PDB entry 9N5B | X-ray diffraction, 3.10 A resolution | chains C and K of the 13 polymer chains in the assembly

# Chain C
Molecule: DNA-directed RNA polymerase II subunit RPB3
Source organism: Saccharomyces cerevisiae S288C
UniProtKB: P16370 (RPB3_YEAST); residues 1-318 here = UniProt positions 1-318
Sequence (318 residues; each row starts with the number of its first residue):
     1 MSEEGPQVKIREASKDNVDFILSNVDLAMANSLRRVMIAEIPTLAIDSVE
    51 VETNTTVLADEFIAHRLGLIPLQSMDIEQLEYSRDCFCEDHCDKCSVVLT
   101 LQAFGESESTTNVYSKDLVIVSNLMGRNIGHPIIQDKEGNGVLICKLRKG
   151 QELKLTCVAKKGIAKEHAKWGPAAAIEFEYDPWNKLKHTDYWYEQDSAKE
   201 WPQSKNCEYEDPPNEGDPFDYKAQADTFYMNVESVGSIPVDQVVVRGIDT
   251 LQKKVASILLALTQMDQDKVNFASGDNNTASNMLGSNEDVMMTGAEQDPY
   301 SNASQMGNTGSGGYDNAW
Not modelled in the structure: 1, 269-318
Bound ions: Zn2+: Cys-86, Cys-88, Cys-92, Cys-95
Swiss-Prot annotation at these positions:
  - binding site (Zn(2+)): Cys-86, Cys-88, Cys-92, Cys-95
  - modified residue: Ser-2 (N-acetylserine)

# Chain K
Molecule: DNA-directed RNA polymerase II subunit RPB11
Source organism: Saccharomyces cerevisiae S288C
UniProtKB: P38902 (RPB11_YEAST); residues 1-120 here = UniProt positions 1-120
Sequence (120 residues; row label = number of the first residue in the row):
     1 MNAPDRFELFLLGEGESKLKIDPDTKAPNAVVITFEKEDHTLGNLIRAEL
    51 LNDRKVLFAAYKVEHPFFARFKLRIQTTEGYDPKDALKNACNSIINKLGA
   101 LKTNFETEWNLQTLAADDAF
Not modelled in the structure: 115-120

# How chain C and chain K interact
Residue-residue contacts - 65 pairs, chain C then chain K:
  Ser-2(C) / Asn-104(K)  hydrogen bond
  Glu-3(C) / Asn-104(K)  hydrogen bond (backbone-side chain)
  Glu-4(C) / Ala-100(K)
  Pro-6(C) / Lys-97(K)
  Pro-6(C) / Leu-101(K)  hydrophobic
  Pro-6(C) / Asn-104(K)
  Gln-7(C) / Asn-104(K)
  Val-8(C) / Leu-101(K)  hydrophobic
  Val-8(C) / Phe-105(K)  hydrophobic
  Val-8(C) / Glu-108(K)
  Lys-9(C) / Glu-108(K)
  Ile-10(C) / Glu-108(K)  hydrogen bond (backbone-side chain)
  Ile-10(C) / Gln-112(K)
  Ala-13(C) / Trp-109(K)  hydrophobic
  Ala-13(C) / Leu-114(K)
  Ser-14(C) / Trp-109(K)
  Val-18(C) / Trp-109(K)  hydrophobic
  Leu-22(C) / Leu-101(K)  hydrophobic
  Ala-28(C) / Asn-44(K)
  Ala-28(C) / Ala-48(K)  hydrophobic
  Met-29(C) / Leu-45(K)  hydrophobic
  Met-29(C) / Lys-97(K)
  Ser-32(C) / Thr-41(K)  hydrogen bond (side chain-backbone)
  Ser-32(C) / Leu-45(K)
  Arg-35(C) / Asp-39(K)  salt bridge
  Arg-35(C) / His-40(K)
  Arg-35(C) / Thr-41(K)  hydrogen bond
  Val-36(C) / Thr-41(K)
  Arg-84(C) / Leu-11(K)
  Lys-165(C) / Arg-6(K)  hydrogen bond (backbone-side chain)
  Lys-165(C) / Leu-9(K)
  Lys-165(C) / Phe-10(K)
  Lys-165(C) / Asp-39(K)  salt bridge
  Glu-166(C) / Arg-6(K)  hydrogen bond (backbone-side chain)
  Glu-166(C) / Phe-10(K)
  His-167(C) / Arg-6(K)
  Val-240(C) / Trp-109(K)  hydrophobic
  Asp-241(C) / Phe-105(K)
  Asp-241(C) / Trp-109(K)  hydrogen bond
  Val-244(C) / Phe-105(K)  hydrophobic
  Val-245(C) / Lys-102(K)
  Ile-248(C) / Leu-98(K)
  Ile-248(C) / Leu-101(K)  hydrophobic
  Ile-248(C) / Lys-102(K)
  Leu-251(C) / Leu-45(K)  hydrophobic
  Leu-251(C) / Leu-98(K)  hydrophobic
  Gln-252(C) / Ile-95(K)  hydrogen bond (side chain-backbone)
  Gln-252(C) / Leu-98(K)
  Gln-252(C) / Gly-99(K)
  Gln-252(C) / Lys-102(K)  hydrogen bond
  Lys-254(C) / Glu-38(K)  salt bridge
  Lys-254(C) / Leu-42(K)
  Val-255(C) / Cys-91(K)  hydrophobic
  Val-255(C) / Ile-94(K)  hydrophobic
  Val-255(C) / Ile-95(K)  hydrophobic
  Ile-258(C) / Lys-18(K)
  Ile-258(C) / Leu-19(K)  hydrophobic
  Ile-258(C) / Phe-35(K)  hydrophobic
  Ile-258(C) / Leu-42(K)  hydrophobic
  Leu-259(C) / Lys-88(K)
  Leu-259(C) / Asn-92(K)
  Leu-262(C) / Leu-19(K)  hydrophobic
  Leu-262(C) / Leu-87(K)  hydrophobic
  Leu-262(C) / Lys-88(K)
  Met-265(C) / Leu-19(K)
Other interface residues (no listed pair), chain C (43 interface residues in all): Phe-20, Asp-26, Ile-163, Ala-164, Asp-249, Ala-256, Ala-261, Thr-263, Asp-266
Other interface residues (no listed pair), chain K (39 interface residues in all): Phe-7, Ile-21, Glu-49, Lys-84, Thr-103, Glu-106

# In short
The interface between chain C and chain K involves 43 residues on one side and 39 on the other, with 10
hydrogen bonds and 3 salt bridges. Among the polar pairs are Arg-35(C)/Asp-39(K), Lys-165(C)/Asp-39(K) and
Lys-254(C)/Glu-38(K).
Here chain C is DNA-directed RNA polymerase II subunit RPB3 and chain K is DNA-directed RNA polymerase II
subunit RPB11, both from Saccharomyces cerevisiae S288C. Entry 9N5B (RNA polymerase II elongation complex
containing 8-oxoG at +1 site, apo form) was determined by X-ray diffraction, deposited together with 9N5C,
9N5D, 9N5E, 9N5F and 9N5G.
